4ZRR - chain A; structure by X-ray diffraction, 1.50 A resolution.

Chain A:
Molecule: Bacteriophytochrome
Source organism: Deinococcus radiodurans
Notes: EC 2.7.13.3
UniProtKB: Q9RZA4 (BPHY_DEIRA); numbering as in UniProt (aligned over 1-321)
Sequence (343 residues; each row starts with the number of its first residue; numbers below 1 keep their minus sign (Met-13 is residue -13)):
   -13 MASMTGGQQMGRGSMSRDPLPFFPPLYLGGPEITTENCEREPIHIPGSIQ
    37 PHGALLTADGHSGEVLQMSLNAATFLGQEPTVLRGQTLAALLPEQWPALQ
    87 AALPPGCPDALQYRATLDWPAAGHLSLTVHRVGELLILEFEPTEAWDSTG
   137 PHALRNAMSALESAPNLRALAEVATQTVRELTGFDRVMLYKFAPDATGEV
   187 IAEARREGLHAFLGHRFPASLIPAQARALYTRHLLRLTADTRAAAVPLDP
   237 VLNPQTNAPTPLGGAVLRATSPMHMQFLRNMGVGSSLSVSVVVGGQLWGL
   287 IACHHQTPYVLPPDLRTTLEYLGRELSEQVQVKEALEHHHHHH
Unresolved in the structure: -13 to 6, 131-137, 324-329
Construct notes: expression tag (-13 to 0, 322-329); engineered mutation Ser145 (Phe in Q9RZA4), Leu207 (Asp in Q9RZA4), Phe263 (Tyr in Q9RZA4), Glu311 (Leu in Q9RZA4), Glu314 (Leu in Q9RZA4)
Glycans and other covalent adducts: 2(R),3(E)- phytochromobilin (LBV) linked to Cys24; compound LBW linked to Cys24
Ligand contacts: 2(R),3(E)- phytochromobilin / LBW: Thr20, Thr21, Glu27, Ile29, Met174, Tyr176, Val186, Phe198, Phe203, Ser206, Leu207, Ile208, Pro209, Ala212, Tyr216, Arg222, Arg254, Ala255, Thr256, Ser257, Met259, His260, Phe263, Leu264, Met267, Ser272, Leu273, Ser274, Leu286, Ala288, His290
Reported in the primary citation:
  - binding site for 2(R),3(E)- phytochromobilin: Cys24
  - mutagenesis - D207L: abolished binding to PPIXalpha

Summary:
Ligands of chain A: 2(R),3(E)- phytochromobilin / LBW. From the paper: a binding site for 2(R),3(E)-
phytochromobilin at Cys24; D207L abolishes binding to PPIXalpha.
Chain A is Bacteriophytochrome (Deinococcus radiodurans); the structure, Crystal Structure of Monomeric
Bacteriophytochrome mutant D207L Y263F at 1.5 A resolution Using a home source, was determined by X-ray
diffraction (same publication as 4Z1W).
